Entry 7XAM (electron microscopy, 3.50 A resolution); this record covers chains A and R of the 34 polymer chains in the assembly.

== Chain A ==
Molecule: 23S rRNA
Organism: Mycolicibacterium smegmatis MC2 155
Sequence (3120 nucleotides; row label = number of the first residue in the row):
     1 UAAGUGUUUA AGGGCGCAUG GUGGAUGCCU UGGCACUGGG AGCCGAUGAA GGACGUAGGA
    61 GGCUGCGAUA AGCCUCGGGG AGCUGUCAAC CGAGCGUUGA UCCGAGGAUG UCCGAAUGGG
   121 GAAACCCGGC ACGAGUGAUG UCGUGUCACC AGGCGCUGAA UAUAUAGGCG UCUGGGGGGA
   181 ACGCGGGGAA GUGAAACAUC UCAGUACCCG UAGGAAGAGA AAACAAAAUG UGAUUCCGUG
   241 AGUAGUGGCG AGCGAAAGCG GAGGAUGGCU AAACCGUAUG CAUGUGAUAC CGGGUAGGGG
   301 UUGUGUGUGC GGGGUUGUGG GACCUAUCUU UCCGGCUCUA CCUGGCUGGA GGGCAGUGAG
   361 AAAAUGUUGU GGUUAGCGGA AAUGGCUUGG GAUGGCCUGC CGUAGACGGU GAGAGCCCGG
   421 UACGUGAAAA CCCGACGUCU GUCUUGAUGG UGUUCCCGAG UAGCAGCGGG CCCGUGGAAU
   481 CUGCUGUGAA UCUGCCGGGA CCACCCGGUA AGCCUGAAUA CUUCCCAGUG ACCGAUAGCG
   541 GAUUAGUACC GUGAGGGAAU GGUGAAAAGU ACCCCGGGAG GGGAGUGAAA GAGUACCUGA
   601 AACCGUGCGC UUACAAUCCG UCAGAGCCCU CGACGUGUCG UGGGGUGAUG GCGUGCCUUU
   661 UGAAGAAUGA GCCUGCGAGU CAGGGACAUG UCGCGAGGUU AACCCGGGUG GGGUAGCCGC
   721 AGCGAAAGCG AGUCUGAAUA GGGCGUAUCC ACACAAGAGU GUGUGGUGUA GUGGUGUGUU
   781 CUGGACCCGA AGCGGAGUGA UCUACCCAUG GCCAGGGUGA AGCGCGGGUA AGACCGCGUG
   841 GAGGCCCGAA CCCACUUAGG UUGAAGACUG AGGGGAUGAG CUGUGGGUAG GGGUGAAAGG
   901 CCAAUCAAAC UCCGUGAUAG CUGGUUCUCC CCGAAAUGCA UUUAGGUGCA GCGUCGCAUG
   961 UUUCUUGCCG GAGGUAGAGC UACUGGAUGG CCGAUGGGCC CCACAGGGUU ACUGACGUCA
  1021 GCCAAACUCC GAAUGCCGGU AAGUCCAAGA GUGCGGCAGU GAGACGGCGG GGGAUAAGCU
  1081 CCGUGCGUCG AGAGGGAAAC AGCCCAGAUC GCCGGCUAAG GCCCCUAAGC GUGUGCUAAG
  1141 UGGAAAAGGA UGUGCAGUCG CGAAGACAAC CAGGAGGUUG GCUUAGAAGC AGCCACCCUU
  1201 GAAAGAGUGC GUAAUAGCUC ACUGGUCAAG UGAUUGUGCG CCGAUAAUGU AGCGGGGCUC
  1261 AAGCACACCG CCGAAGCCGC GGCAGCCAAC GUGUUGGCUG GGUAGGGGAG CGUCCUGCAU
  1321 CCGGUGAAGC CGCCGAGUGA UCGAGUGGUG GAGGGUGUGG GAGUGAGAAU GCAGGCAUGA
  1381 GUAGCGAUUA GGCAAGUGAG AACCUUGCCC GCCGAAAGAC CAAGGGUUCC UGGGCCAGGC
  1441 CAGUCCGCCC AGGGUGAGUC GGGACCUAAG GCGAGGCCGA CAGGCGUAGU CGAUGGACAA
  1501 CGGGUUGAUA UUCCCGUACC CGUGUAUGUG CGUCCAUGAU GAAUCAGCGG UACUAACCAU
  1561 CCAAAACCAC CGUGACCGCA CCUUUCGGGG UGUGGCGUUG GUGGGGCUGC AUGGGACCUU
  1621 CGUUGGUAGU AGUCAAGCGA UGGGGUGACG CAGGAAGGUA GCCGUACCGG UCAGUGGUAA
  1681 UACCGGGGUA AGCCUGUAGG GAGUCAGAUA GGUAAAUCCG UCUGGCAUAU AUCCUGAGAG
  1741 GUGAUGCAUA GCCGAGUGAG GCGAAUUCGG UGAUCCUAUG CUGCCGAGAA AAGCCUCUAG
  1801 CGAGGACAUA CACGGCCCGU ACCCCAAACC AACACAGGUG GUCAGGUAGA GAAUACUAAG
  1861 GCGUACGAGU GAACUAUGGU UAAGGAACUC GGCAAAAUGC CCCCGUAACU UCGGGAGAAG
  1921 GGGGACCCAC AUGGCGUGUA AGCCUUUACG GCCCAAGCGU GAGUGGGUGG CACAAACCAG
  1981 UGAGAAGCGA CUGUUUACUA AAAACACAGG UCCGUGCGAA GUCGCAAGAC GAUGUAUACG
  2041 GACUGACGCC UGCCCGGUGC UGGAAGGUUA AGAGGACCCG UUAACUCCCU UUGGGGGUGA
  2101 AGCGGAGAAU UUAAGCCCCA GUAAACGGCG GUGGUAACUA UAACCAUCCU AAGGUAGCGA
  2161 AAUUCCUUGU CGGGUAAGUU CCGACCUGCA CGAAUGGCGU AACGACUUCU CAACUGUCUC
  2221 AACCAUAGAC UCGGCGAAAU UGCACUACGA GUAAAGAUGC UCGUUACGCG CGGCAGGACG
  2281 AAAAGACCCC GGGACCUUCA CUACAACUUG GUAUUGGUGC UCGAUACGGU UUGUGUAGGA
  2341 UAGGUGGGAG ACUGUGAAGC UCACACGCCA GUGUGGGUGG AGUCGUUGUU GAAAUACCAC
  2401 UCUGAUCGUA UUGGGCCUCU AACCUCGGAC CGUAUAUCCG GUUCAGGGAC AGUGCCUGGU
  2461 GGGUAGUUUA ACUGGGGCGG UUGCCUCCUA AAAUGUAACG GAGGCGCCCA AAGGUUCCCU
  2521 CAACCUGGAC GGCAAUCAGG UGUUGAGUGU AAGUGCACAA GGGAGCUUGA CUGCGAGACG
  2581 GACAUGUCGA GCAGGGACGA AAGUCGGGAC UAGUGAUCCG GCACCUCUGA GUGGAAGGGG
  2641 UGUCGCUCAA CGGAUAAAAG GUACCCCGGG GAUAACAGGC UGAUCUUCCC CAAGAGUCCA
  2701 UAUCGACGGG AUGGUUUGGC ACCUCGAUGU CGGCUCGUCG CAUCCUGGGG CUGGAGCAGG
  2761 UCCCAAGGGU UGGGCUGUUC GCCCAUUAAA GCGGCACGCG AGCUGGGUUU AGAACGUCGU
  2821 GAGACAGUUC GGUCUCUAUC CGCCGCGCGC GUCAGAAGCU UGAGGAAACC UGUCCCUAGU
  2881 ACGAGAGGAC CGGGACGGAC GAACCUCUGG UAUACCAGUU GUCCCACCAG GGGCACGGCU
  2941 GGAUAGCCAC GUUCGGACAG GAUAACCGCU GAAAGCAUCU AAGCGGGAAA CCUCUUCCAA
  3001 GACCAGGCUU CUCACCCUCU AGGAGGGAUA AGGCCCCCCG CAGACCACGG GAUUGAUAGA
  3061 CCAGACCUGG AAGCCUAGUA AUAGGUGCAG GGAACUGGCA CUAACCGGCC GAAAACUUAC
Disordered / not traced: 1, 1562-1609, 2136-2144
Bound ions: Mg2+ site 1 near G13 (its only coordinating residue here); Mg2+ site 2: C28, G1354; Mg2+ site 3: C43, G214; Mg2+ site 4 near U56 (its only coordinating residue here); Mg2+ site 5 near U69 (its only coordinating residue here); Mg2+ site 6 near U117 (its only coordinating residue here); Mg2+ site 7: A159, U163; Mg2+ site 8: G191, U2467; Mg2+ site 9 near G191 (its only coordinating residue here); Mg2+ site 10: A196, C197; Mg2+ site 11 near G204 (its only coordinating residue here); Mg2+ site 12 near G217 (its only coordinating residue here); 233 more Mg2+ sites not listed

== Chain R ==
Name: 50S ribosomal protein L20
Organism: Mycolicibacterium smegmatis MC2 155
Reference sequence: A0QYU6 (RL20_MYCS2); numbering as in UniProt (aligned over 1-129)
Amino-acid sequence (129 residues; each row starts with the number of its first residue):
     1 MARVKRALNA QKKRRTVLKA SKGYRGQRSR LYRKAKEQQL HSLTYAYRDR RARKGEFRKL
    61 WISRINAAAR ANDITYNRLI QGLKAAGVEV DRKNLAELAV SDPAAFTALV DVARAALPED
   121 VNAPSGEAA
Disordered / not traced: 1, 126-129

== How chain A and chain R interact ==
Contacting residue pairs (145; chain A residue first):
  G13(A) with Arg-25(R), sugar contact
  G14(A) with Arg-25(R), hydrogen bond to the sugar
  C15(A) with Gly-23(R), phosphate contact; Tyr-24(R), sugar contact; Gly-26(R), hydrogen bond to the phosphate; Arg-30(R), salt bridge to the phosphate
  G16(A) with Lys-22(R), phosphate contact; Gly-23(R), hydrogen bond to the phosphate
  C17(A) with Lys-22(R), salt bridge to the phosphate
  U26(A) with Ala-7(R), sugar contact
  G27(A) with Lys-5(R), phosphate contact
  C532(A) with Ala-2(R), phosphate contact
  C533(A) with Ala-2(R), hydrogen bond to the phosphate; Arg-3(R), hydrogen bond to the phosphate
  G534(A) with Arg-3(R), salt bridge to the phosphate
  A535(A) with Lys-5(R), salt bridge to the phosphate
  A537(A) with Arg-3(R), sugar contact
  C619(A) with Arg-25(R), sugar contact; Arg-28(R), hydrogen bond to the base; Gln-38(R), hydrogen bond to the phosphate; Tyr-45(R), hydrogen bond to the phosphate
  G620(A) with Tyr-24(R), phosphate contact; Arg-25(R), hydrogen bond to the phosphate; Gln-38(R), sugar contact; Ser-42(R), hydrogen bond to the sugar; Tyr-45(R), base contact; Arg-48(R), base contact
  U621(A) with Tyr-24(R), hydrogen bond to the phosphate; Ser-42(R), sugar contact; Tyr-45(R), hydrogen bond to the sugar; Ala-46(R), sugar contact; Asp-49(R), hydrogen bond to the sugar
  C622(A) with Asp-49(R), sugar contact; Arg-53(R), hydrogen bond to the phosphate
  A623(A) with Arg-53(R), salt bridge to the phosphate
  G651(A) with Asp-49(R), hydrogen bond to the base; Glu-56(R), hydrogen bond to the sugar
  C652(A) with Arg-48(R), hydrogen bond to the base
  G653(A) with Tyr-45(R), hydrogen bond to the sugar; Arg-48(R), hydrogen bond to the sugar
  G655(A) with Glu-37(R), hydrogen bond to the base; His-41(R), hydrogen bond to the sugar
  C656(A) with Glu-37(R), sugar contact; His-41(R), salt bridge to the phosphate
  A670(A) with Arg-33(R), sugar contact
  C672(A) with Leu-31(R), phosphate contact; Arg-33(R), salt bridge to the phosphate; Lys-34(R), salt bridge to the phosphate
  C673(A) with Tyr-32(R), phosphate contact; Arg-33(R), salt bridge to the phosphate
  U674(A) with Gln-11(R), phosphate contact; Arg-14(R), salt bridge to the phosphate
  G675(A) with Ala-7(R), phosphate contact; Gln-11(R), phosphate contact; Arg-14(R), salt bridge to the phosphate
  C676(A) with Lys-5(R), phosphate contact; Arg-6(R), salt bridge to the phosphate
  G677(A) with Arg-6(R), salt bridge to the phosphate
  C927(A) with Lys-13(R), salt bridge to the phosphate
  A1108(A) with Tyr-47(R), hydrogen bond to the sugar
  C1110(A) with Tyr-47(R), hydrogen bond to the phosphate; Arg-51(R), salt bridge to the phosphate
  G1111(A) with Arg-50(R), salt bridge to the phosphate; Arg-51(R), salt bridge to the phosphate
  C1112(A) with Arg-50(R), phosphate contact; Arg-53(R), salt bridge to the phosphate; Lys-54(R), salt bridge to the phosphate
  C1113(A) with Arg-53(R), salt bridge to the phosphate; Lys-54(R), salt bridge to the phosphate; Phe-57(R), stacking on the base; Trp-61(R), base contact; Lys-93(R), sugar contact
  G1114(A) with Asp-91(R), hydrogen bond to the sugar; Lys-93(R), salt bridge to the phosphate
  G1115(A) with Arg-58(R), salt bridge to the phosphate; Asp-91(R), phosphate contact; Arg-92(R), salt bridge to the phosphate
  C1116(A) with Arg-58(R), salt bridge to the phosphate; Lys-84(R), salt bridge to the phosphate; Arg-92(R), salt bridge to the phosphate
  A1127(A) with Lys-59(R), hydrogen bond to the sugar; Ser-63(R), sugar contact
  A1128(A) with Ile-62(R), sugar contact; Ser-63(R), phosphate contact; Asn-66(R), hydrogen bond to the phosphate; Tyr-76(R), sugar contact
  G1129(A) with Asn-66(R), hydrogen bond to the phosphate; Arg-70(R), salt bridge to the phosphate; Thr-75(R), phosphate contact; Tyr-76(R), phosphate contact; Asn-77(R), phosphate contact; Arg-78(R), base contact
  C1130(A) with Arg-70(R), salt bridge to the phosphate
  G1131(A) with Asn-122(R), hydrogen bond to the base
  U1132(A) with Asn-122(R), hydrogen bond to the sugar
  C1268(A) with Asn-122(R), hydrogen bond to the sugar; Ala-123(R), sugar contact; Pro-124(R), sugar contact
  C1269(A) with Arg-78(R), hydrogen bond to the base; Val-121(R), hydrogen bond to the sugar; Asn-122(R), sugar contact; Ala-123(R), sugar contact; Pro-124(R), phosphate contact
  G1270(A) with Asn-77(R), hydrogen bond to the sugar; Arg-78(R), hydrogen bond to the sugar; Gln-81(R), hydrogen bond to the phosphate
  C1271(A) with Tyr-76(R), sugar contact; Asn-77(R), sugar contact; Ile-80(R), sugar contact
  C1272(A) with Arg-58(R), salt bridge to the phosphate; Ile-62(R), phosphate contact; Tyr-76(R), hydrogen bond to the phosphate; Arg-92(R), salt bridge to the phosphate
  G1273(A) with Arg-58(R), salt bridge to the phosphate; Ile-62(R), phosphate contact
  A1275(A) with Tyr-47(R), base contact; Arg-48(R), base contact; Arg-51(R), hydrogen bond to the sugar
  G1312(A) with Asn-9(R), hydrogen bond to the sugar; Lys-12(R), hydrogen bond to the phosphate
  U1313(A) with Lys-12(R), salt bridge to the phosphate
  C1314(A) with Val-4(R), sugar contact
  C1330(A) with Arg-15(R), salt bridge to the phosphate
  C1331(A) with Arg-15(R), salt bridge to the phosphate
  U1341(A) with Lys-13(R), phosphate contact
  C1342(A) with Lys-12(R), salt bridge to the phosphate
  G1361(A) with Ala-2(R), base contact
  G1363(A) with Ala-2(R), hydrogen bond to the phosphate; Arg-3(R), base contact; Val-4(R), hydrogen bond to the sugar
  G1365(A) with Arg-6(R), sugar contact; Asn-9(R), hydrogen bond to the base
  A1366(A) with Arg-6(R), salt bridge to the phosphate; Ala-10(R), phosphate contact; Lys-13(R), salt bridge to the phosphate
  G1367(A) with Tyr-32(R), phosphate contact; Arg-33(R), hydrogen bond to the sugar; Lys-36(R), hydrogen bond to the base; Glu-37(R), hydrogen bond to the base
  G2242(A) with Lys-34(R), hydrogen bond to the sugar
  C2243(A) with Gln-27(R), phosphate contact; Arg-28(R), sugar contact; Lys-34(R), salt bridge to the phosphate
  A2244(A) with Gln-27(R), phosphate contact
  C2245(A) with Arg-25(R), salt bridge to the phosphate
Also at the interface, not in a pair above, chain A (76 interface residues in all): A602, C603, C618, U646, U1126, G1329, C1333, U1364, A1368
Also at the interface, not in a pair above, chain R (65 interface residues in all): Leu-8, Ser-29, Ser-125

== Overview ==
76 residues of chain A face 65 of chain R across their interface; the contacts include 46 hydrogen bonds, 40
salt bridges and 1 aromatic stacking contact. Polar pairs include C619(A)/Arg-28(R), G651(A)/Asp-49(R) and
C652(A)/Arg-48(R). C28(A) and G1354(A) coordinate Mg2+ site 2.
Chain A is 23S rRNA and chain R is 50S ribosomal protein L20, both from Mycolicibacterium smegmatis MC2 155;
the structure, Mycobacterium smegmatis 50S ribosomal subunit from Stationary phase of growth, was determined
by electron microscopy (same publication as 7Y41).
